PDB entry 4KJU | X-ray diffraction, 1.60 A resolution | chain A

# Chain A
Molecule: E3 ubiquitin-protein ligase XIAP
From: Homo sapiens
Notes: EC 6.3.2.-; fragment: XIAP-Bir2
Reference sequence: P98170 (XIAP_HUMAN); residues 152-236 here = UniProt positions 152-236
Sequence (86 residues; each row starts with the number of its first residue):
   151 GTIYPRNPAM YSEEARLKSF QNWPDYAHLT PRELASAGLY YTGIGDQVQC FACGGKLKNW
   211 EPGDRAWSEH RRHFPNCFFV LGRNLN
Not modelled in the structure: 233-236
Differences from the reference sequence: expression tag (151); engineered mutation Ala-202 (Cys in P98170), Gly-213 (Cys in P98170)
Metal / ion sites: Zn2+: Cys-200, Cys-203, His-220, Cys-227
Ligand contacts: 1RH (N-{(3S)-5-(4-aminobenzoyl)-1-[(2-methoxynaphthalen-1-yl)methyl]-2-oxo-2,3,4,5-tetrahydro-1H-1,5-benzodiazepin-3-yl}-N~2~-methyl-L-alaninamide): Gln-197, Lys-206, Leu-207, Lys-208, Asn-209, Trp-210, Glu-211, Asp-214, Glu-219, Arg-222, His-223, Phe-224

# Summary
Chain A binds compound 1RH. The Zn2+ site is built by Cys-200, Cys-203, His-220 and Cys-227.
Chain A is E3 ubiquitin-protein ligase XIAP (Homo sapiens); the structure, Crystal structure of XIAP-Bir2 with
a bound benzodiazepinone inhibitor, was determined by X-ray diffraction, deposited together with 4KJV.
